Entry 7K04 (electron microscopy, 9.25 A resolution (very low resolution: no residue pairs are listed; an interface is given only as per-side residue counts)); this record covers chains 2 and 5 of the 11 polymer chains in the assembly.

Chain 2:
Molecule: General transcription and DNA repair factor IIH subunit TFB2
From: Saccharomyces cerevisiae (strain ATCC 204508 / S288c)
UniProtKB: Q02939 (TFB2_YEAST); numbering as in UniProt (aligned over 1-513)
Sequence (513 residues; each row starts with the number of its first residue):
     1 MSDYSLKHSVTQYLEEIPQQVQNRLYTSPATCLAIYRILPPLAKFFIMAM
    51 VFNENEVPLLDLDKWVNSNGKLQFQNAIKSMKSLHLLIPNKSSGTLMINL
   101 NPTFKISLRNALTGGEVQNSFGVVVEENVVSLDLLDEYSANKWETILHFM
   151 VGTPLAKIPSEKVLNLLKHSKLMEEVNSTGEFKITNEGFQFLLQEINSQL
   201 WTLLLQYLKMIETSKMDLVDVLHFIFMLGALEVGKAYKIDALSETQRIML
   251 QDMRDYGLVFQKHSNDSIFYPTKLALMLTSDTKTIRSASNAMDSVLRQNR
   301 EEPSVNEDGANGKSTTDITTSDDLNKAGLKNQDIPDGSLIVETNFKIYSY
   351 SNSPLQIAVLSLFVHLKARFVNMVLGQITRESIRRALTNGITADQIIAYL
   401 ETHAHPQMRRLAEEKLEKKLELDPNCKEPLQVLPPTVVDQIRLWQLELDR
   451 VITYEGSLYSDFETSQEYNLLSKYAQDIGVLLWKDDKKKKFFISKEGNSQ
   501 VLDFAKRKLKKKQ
Not modelled in the structure: 1-6, 287-327, 508-513

Chain 5:
Molecule: RNA polymerase II transcription factor B subunit 5
From: Saccharomyces cerevisiae (strain ATCC 204508 / S288c)
UniProtKB: Q3E7C1 (TFB5_YEAST); residues 1-72 here = UniProt positions 1-72
Sequence (72 residues; row label = number of the first residue in the row):
     1 MARARKGALVQCDPSIKALILQIDAKMSDIVLEELDDTHLLVNPSKVEFV
    51 KHELNRLLSKNIYNPMDEEENQ
Not modelled in the structure: 1, 68-72

How chain 2 and chain 5 interact:
At this resolution (9 A) residue pairs are not listed: 15 residues of chain 2 and 16 of chain 5 lie at the interface.

Overview:
15 residues of chain 2 face 16 of chain 5 across their interface.
Chain 2 is General transcription and DNA repair factor IIH subunit TFB2 and chain 5 is RNA polymerase II
transcription factor B subunit 5, both from Saccharomyces cerevisiae (strain ATCC 204508 / S288c); the
structure, Structure of TFIIH/Rad4-Rad23-Rad33/DNA in DNA opening, was determined by electron microscopy,
deposited together with 7K01 and 7M2U.
